3J9X - chains S and 7 of the 60 polymer chains in the assembly; structure by electron microscopy, 3.80 A resolution.

[Chain S]
Molecule: coat protein
From: Sulfolobus islandicus rod-shaped virus 2
UniProt: Q8V9P2 (Q8V9P2_9VIRU); residues 7-134 here = UniProt positions 7-134
Chain sequence (128 residues; each row starts with the number of its first residue):
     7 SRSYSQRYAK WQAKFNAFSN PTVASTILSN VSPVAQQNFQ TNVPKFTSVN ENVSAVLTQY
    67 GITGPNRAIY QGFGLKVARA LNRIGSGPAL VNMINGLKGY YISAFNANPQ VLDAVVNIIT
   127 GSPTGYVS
From the paper describing this entry:
  - binding site for the 348-nt DNA strand: Trp17, Phe21, Arg73, Arg89
  - binding site for the 348-nt DNA strand (chain 7): Arg8, Lys16, Lys20, Phe24, Val37, Asn44, Asn48, Phe52, Lys82, Arg85

[Chain 7]
Molecule: 348-nt DNA strand
From: Sulfolobus islandicus rod-shaped virus 2
Sequence (348 nucleotides; numbered 1 to 348; the number before each row is that of its first residue):
     1 ATATATATAT ATATATATAT ATATATATAT ATATATATAT ATATATATAT ATATATATAT
    61 ATATATATAT ATATATATAT ATATATATAT ATATATATAT ATATATATAT ATATATATAT
   121 ATATATATAT ATATATATAT ATATATATAT ATATATATAT ATATATATAT ATATATATAT
   181 ATATATATAT ATATATATAT ATATATATAT ATATATATAT ATATATATAT ATATATATAT
   241 ATATATATAT ATATATATAT ATATATATAT ATATATATAT ATATATATAT ATATATATAT
   301 ATATATATAT ATATATATAT ATATATATAT ATATATATAT ATATATAT

[Chain S / chain 7 interface]
Residue-residue contacts (36):
  Ser7(S) with DA237(7), hydrogen bond to the phosphate
  Arg8(S) with DT236(7), salt bridge to the phosphate; DA237(7), hydrogen bond to the phosphate
  Arg13(S) with DA235(7), hydrogen bond to the base; DT236(7), sugar contact
  Lys16(S) with DA235(7), salt bridge to the phosphate
  Trp17(S) with DT234(7), base contact; DA235(7), sugar contact
  Lys20(S) with DT234(7), phosphate contact; DA235(7), salt bridge to the phosphate
  Phe24(S) with DA233(7), sugar contact
  Ile33(S) with DA233(7), phosphate contact
  Val37(S) with DT232(7), phosphate contact; DA233(7), phosphate contact
  Ala41(S) with DA231(7), phosphate contact; DT232(7), phosphate contact
  Asn44(S) with DA231(7), phosphate contact; DT232(7), hydrogen bond to the phosphate
  Phe45(S) with DA231(7), sugar contact
  Asn48(S) with DT230(7), phosphate contact; DA231(7), hydrogen bond to the phosphate
  Val49(S) with DT230(7), sugar contact
  Phe52(S) with DA229(7), phosphate contact; DT230(7), sugar contact
  Gly78(S) with DT228(7), sugar contact
  Leu81(S) with DT228(7), base contact; DA229(7), sugar contact
  Lys82(S) with DT228(7), phosphate contact; DA229(7), phosphate contact
  Arg85(S) with DA229(7), salt bridge to the phosphate; DT230(7), salt bridge to the phosphate
  Arg89(S) with DT230(7), salt bridge to the phosphate
  Tyr106(S) with DA227(7), phosphate contact; DT228(7), hydrogen bond to the phosphate
  Tyr107(S) with DT228(7), sugar contact
  Phe111(S) with DA227(7), sugar contact
Interface residues without a listed pair, chain S (26 interface residues in all): Leu34, Val40, Ala74

[In short]
26 residues of chain S face 11 of chain 7 across their interface; the contacts include 6 hydrogen bonds and 6
salt bridges. Polar pairs include Arg13(S)-DA235(7), Ser7(S)-DA237(7) and Arg8(S)-DA237(7). From the paper: a
binding site for the 348-nt DNA strand (chain 7) at Arg8(S), Lys16(S) and Lys20(S) among others; a binding
site for the 348-nt DNA strand at Trp17(S), Phe21(S) and Arg73(S) among others.
Chain S is coat protein and chain 7 is a 348-nt DNA strand, both from Sulfolobus islandicus rod-shaped virus
2; the structure, A Virus that Infects a Hyperthermophile Encapsidates A-Form DNA, was determined by electron
microscopy.
